2VG2 - chains A and C; structure by X-ray diffraction, 1.95 A resolution.

Chain A (and C):
Molecule: Undecaprenyl pyrophosphate synthetase
From: Mycobacterium tuberculosis
Notes: EC 2.5.1.31; chain C of this document is another copy of the same molecule, construct and numbering; everything in this record applies to it too
UniProt: P60479 (UPPS_MYCTU); residues 13-296 here = UniProt positions 13-296
Amino-acid sequence (284 residues; each row starts with the number of its first residue):
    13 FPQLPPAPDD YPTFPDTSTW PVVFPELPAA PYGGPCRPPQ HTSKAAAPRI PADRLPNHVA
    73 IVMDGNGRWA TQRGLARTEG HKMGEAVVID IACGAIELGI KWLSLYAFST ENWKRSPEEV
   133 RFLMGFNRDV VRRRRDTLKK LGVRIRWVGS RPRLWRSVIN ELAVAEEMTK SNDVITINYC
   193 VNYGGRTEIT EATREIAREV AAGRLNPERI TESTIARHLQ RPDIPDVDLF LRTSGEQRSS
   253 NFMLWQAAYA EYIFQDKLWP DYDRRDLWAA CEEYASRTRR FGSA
Small-molecule neighbours:
  - diphosphate (DPO): M75, D76, G77, N78, G79, R80, R89, H93, R127, E131
  - 3-methylbut-3-enyl trihydrogen diphosphate (IPE): V74, M75, D76, Y118, S121, E123, N124, R127, R244, R250, S252
What the authors report for this chain:
  - binding site for 3-methylbut-3-enyl trihydrogen diphosphate: Y118, S121, N124, R127, R244, R250, S252, R292
  - catalytic residues: N124

Chain A / chain C interface:
Pairs across the interface (86):
  D76(A) with R292(C), salt bridge
  R80(A) with R292(C)
  R89(A) with A296(C), hydrogen bond (side chain-backbone)
  S121(A) with Y261(C)
  E123(A) with Y261(C), hydrogen bond; F293(C); G294(C)
  N124(A) with G294(C), hydrogen bond (side chain-backbone)
  K126(A) with F293(C)
  R127(A) with G294(C), hydrogen bond (side chain-backbone); A296(C), hydrogen bond (side chain-backbone)
  R198(A) with E224(C); D238(C), salt bridge; W257(C), hydrogen bond (side chain-backbone); Q258(C); A260(C)
  T199(A) with E224(C), hydrogen bond
  I201(A) with I201(C), hydrophobic
  T202(A) with T223(C); E224(C); I227(C); W257(C)
  T205(A) with T205(C), hydrogen bond; I227(C)
  R206(A) with P219(C); E220(C), salt bridge; I222(C), hydrogen bond (side chain-backbone)
  I208(A) with T205(C)
  A209(A) with V212(C); P219(C), hydrophobic; I222(C), hydrophobic
  R210(A) with E220(C), salt bridge
  V212(A) with A209(C); A213(C), hydrophobic
  A213(A) with V212(C), hydrophobic
  P219(A) with R206(C); A209(C); R210(C); A213(C), hydrophobic
  E220(A) with R210(C), salt bridge
  I222(A) with R206(C); A209(C), hydrophobic
  T223(A) with T202(C)
  E224(A) with R198(C); T199(C), hydrogen bond; T202(C)
  I227(A) with T202(C); T205(C)
  D238(A) with R198(C), salt bridge
  R244(A) with R292(C)
  Q249(A) with E263(C); Y264(C), hydrogen bond (backbone-backbone); R289(C)
  R250(A) with A262(C); E263(C), salt bridge; Y264(C); T290(C), hydrogen bond (side chain-backbone); R292(C)
  S251(A) with A260(C); Y264(C)
  S252(A) with A260(C), hydrogen bond (backbone-backbone); Y261(C)
  N253(A) with A260(C), hydrogen bond (backbone-backbone); Y261(C)
  L256(A) with L256(C)
  W257(A) with R198(C), hydrogen bond (backbone-side chain); T202(C)
  Q258(A) with R198(C)
  A260(A) with R198(C); S251(C), hydrogen bond (backbone-side chain); S252(C), hydrogen bond (backbone-backbone); N253(C), hydrogen bond (backbone-backbone)
  Y261(A) with E123(C), hydrogen bond; R198(C); R250(C), hydrogen bond (backbone-side chain); N253(C), hydrogen bond
  A262(A) with Q249(C); R250(C)
  E263(A) with Q249(C); R250(C), salt bridge
  Y264(A) with Q249(C), hydrogen bond (backbone-backbone); Y264(C)
  F266(A) with F266(C), hydrophobic
  R292(A) with R80(C)
  F293(A) with K126(C); R127(C)
Other interface residues (no listed pair), chain A (46 interface residues in all): E248, I265, S295
Other interface residues (no listed pair), chain C (46 interface residues in all): I208, E248, I265, R291, S295

In short:
Chain A and chain C each contribute 46 residues to their interface; the contacts include 22 hydrogen bonds and
8 salt bridges. Polar pairs include D76(A)-R292(C), R198(A)-D238(C) and R206(A)-E220(C). From the paper: the
catalytic residue N124(A); a binding site for 3-methylbut-3-enyl trihydrogen diphosphate at Y118(A), S121(A)
and N124(A) among others.
Both chains are Undecaprenyl pyrophosphate synthetase (Mycobacterium tuberculosis). Entry 2VG2 (Rv2361 with
IPP) was determined by X-ray diffraction (same publication as 2VG3, 2VG4, 2VFW, 2VG0 and 2VG1).
